PDB entry 6N2S | X-ray diffraction, 2.46 A resolution | chains A and T of the 4 polymer chains in the assembly

Chain A:
Name: DNA polymerase beta
Source organism: Homo sapiens
Notes: EC 2.7.7.7, 4.2.99.-; fragment: DNA Polymerase Beta
Reference sequence: P06746 (DPOLB_HUMAN); numbering as in UniProt (aligned over 1-335)
Chain sequence (335 residues; row label = number of the first residue in the row):
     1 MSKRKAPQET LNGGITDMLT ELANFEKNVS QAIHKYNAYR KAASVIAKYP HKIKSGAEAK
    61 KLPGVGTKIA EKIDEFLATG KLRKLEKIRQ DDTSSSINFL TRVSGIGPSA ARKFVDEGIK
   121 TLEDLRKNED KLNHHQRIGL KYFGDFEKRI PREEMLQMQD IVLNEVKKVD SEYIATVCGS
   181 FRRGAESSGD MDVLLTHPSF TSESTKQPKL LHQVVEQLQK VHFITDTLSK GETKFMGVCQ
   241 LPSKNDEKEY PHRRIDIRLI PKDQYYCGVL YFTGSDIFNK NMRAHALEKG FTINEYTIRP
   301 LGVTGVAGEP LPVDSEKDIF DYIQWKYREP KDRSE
Unresolved in the structure: 1-9
UniProt features mapped onto this chain:
  - region: Arg-183 to Asp-192 (DNA-binding)
  - active site: Lys-72 (Nucleophile)
  - binding site (K(+)): Lys-60, Leu-62, Val-65, Thr-101, Val-103, Ile-106
  - binding site (Na(+)): Lys-60, Leu-62, Val-65, Thr-101, Val-103, Ile-106
  - binding site (dATP): Arg-149, Ser-180, Arg-183, Gly-189, Asp-190
  - binding site (dCTP): Arg-149, Ser-180, Arg-183, Gly-189, Asp-190
  - binding site (dGTP): Arg-149, Ser-180, Arg-183, Gly-189, Asp-190, Asp-192
  - binding site (dTTP): Arg-149, Ser-180, Arg-183, Gly-189, Asp-190
  - binding site (Mg(2+)): Asp-190, Asp-192, Asp-256
  - modified residue: Lys-72 (N6-acetyllysine), Arg-83 (Omega-N-methylarginine), Arg-152 (Omega-N-methylarginine)
  - cross-link (Glycyl lysine isopeptide (Lys-Gly)): Lys-41 (interchain with G-Cter in ubiquitin), Lys-61 (interchain with G-Cter in ubiquitin), Lys-81 (interchain with G-Cter in ubiquitin)
  - natural variant: Leu-22 (L22P: Found in a gastric cancer sample; uncertain significance), Tyr-39 (Y39C: Found in a gastric cancer sample; uncertain significance), Gly-118 (G118V: Decreased DNA-directed DNA polymerase activity), Arg-137 (R137Q: Decreased function in base-excision repair), Arg-149 (R149I: Decreased DNA-directed DNA polymerase activity), Asp-160 (D160N: Found in a gastric cancer sample; uncertain significance), Cys-239 (C239R: Found in a gastric cancer sample; uncertain significance), Lys-289 (K289M: Found in a colon cancer sample; uncertain significance), Asn-294 (N294D: Found in a gastric cancer sample; uncertain significance), Glu-295 (E295K: Found in a gastric cancer sample; uncertain significance)
  - mutagenesis: Phe-25 (F25W: No effect on 5'-dRP lyase activity. Decreased ssDNA binding), His-34 (H34G: Decreased 5'-dRP lyase activity. Decreased ssDNA binding), Lys-35 (K35A: Decreased 5'-dRP lyase activity. Decreased ssDNA binding. Loss of 5'-dRP lyase activity; when associated with A-68 and A-72. Decreased ssDNA binding; when associated with A-68 and A-72 ...), Tyr-39 (Y39F: No effect on 5'-dRP lyase activity; Y39Q: Abolishes DNA polymerase and 5'-dRP lyase activity), Lys-41 (K41R: Abolishes ubiquitination; when associated with R-61 and R-81), Lys-60 (K60A: Decreased 5'-dRP lyase activity. Decreased ssDNA binding), Lys-61 (K61R: Abolishes ubiquitination; when associated with R-41 and R-81), Lys-68 (K68A: No effect on 5'-dRP lyase activity. Decreased ssDNA binding. Loss of 5'-dRP lyase activity; when associated with A-35 and A-72. Decreased ssDNA binding; when associated with A-35 and A-72 ...), Glu-71 (E71Q: No effect on 5'-dRP lyase activity. No effect on structure shown by circular dichroism. No effect on ssDNA binding), Lys-72 (K72A: Severely reduced 5'-dRP lyase activity. Does not affect ssDNA binding. Loss of 5'-dRP lyase activity; when associated with A-35 and A-68. Decreased ssDNA binding ...), Glu-75 (E75A: Slightly decreased 5'-dRP lyase activity. Decreased ssDNA binding. No effect on structure shown by circular dichroism), Lys-81 (K81R: Abolishes ubiquitination; when associated with R-41 and R-61), 5 further mutagenesis entries in UniProt
Bound ions: Na+: Lys-60, Leu-62, Val-65 (shared with 1 residue of chain D); Mg2+ site 1: Asp-190, Asp-192 (together with 1GC); Mg2+ site 2: Asp-190, Asp-192, Asp-256 (together with 1GC) (shared with 1 residue of chain P)
Residues lining bound ligands: 1GC: Arg-149, Gly-179, Ser-180, Arg-183, Ser-188, Gly-189, Asp-190, Asp-192, Tyr-271, Phe-272, Thr-273, Gly-274, Ser-275, Asp-276, Asn-279, Arg-283

Chain T:
Molecule: 16-nt DNA strand
Notes: fragment: Template Strand
Sequence (16 nucleotides; each row starts with the number of its first residue):
     1 CCGACXGCGC ATCAGC
Modified positions: 1CC (5-carboxy-2'-deoxycytidine monophosphate) at position 6

Chain A / chain T interface:
Contacting residue pairs (27; chain A residue first):
  His-34(A) with DC5(T), stacking on the base
  Asn-37(A) with 1CC_6(T), base contact
  Ser-229(A) with DC10(T), phosphate contact; DA11(T), phosphate contact
  Lys-230(A) with DC10(T), phosphate contact; DA11(T), hydrogen bond to the phosphate
  Gly-231(A) with DC10(T), phosphate contact
  Glu-232(A) with DC10(T), hydrogen bond to the phosphate
  Thr-233(A) with DG9(T), hydrogen bond to the phosphate; DC10(T), hydrogen bond to the phosphate
  Lys-234(A) with DG9(T), phosphate contact; DC10(T), hydrogen bond to the phosphate
  Arg-258(A) with DG9(T), sugar contact
  Tyr-271(A) with DG7(T), base contact
  Lys-280(A) with DC5(T), phosphate contact; 1CC_6(T), salt bridge to the phosphate
  Arg-283(A) with 1CC_6(T), base contact; DG7(T), hydrogen bond to the sugar
  Leu-287(A) with 1CC_6(T), phosphate contact; DG7(T), phosphate contact
  Thr-292(A) with DG7(T), hydrogen bond to the phosphate
  Ile-293(A) with DG7(T), sugar contact
  Asn-294(A) with DG7(T), phosphate contact; DC8(T), hydrogen bond to the phosphate
  Glu-295(A) with DC8(T), sugar contact
  Tyr-296(A) with DC8(T), phosphate contact; DG9(T), hydrogen bond to the phosphate
Other interface residues (no listed pair), chain A (19 interface residues in all): Ala-284

In short:
19 residues of chain A and 7 residues of chain T are in contact, with 9 hydrogen bonds, 1 salt bridge and 1
aromatic stacking contact. Among the polar pairs are Arg-283(A)/DG7(T), Lys-230(A)/DA11(T) and
Glu-232(A)/DC10(T). Chain A binds 1GC.
Chain A is DNA polymerase beta (Homo sapiens) and chain T is a 16-nt DNA strand; the structure, Ternary
complex crystal structure of DNA polymerase Beta with 5-carboxy-dC (5-caC) at the templating position, was
determined by X-ray diffraction, deposited together with 6N2R and 6N2T.
